7PG2 - chains B and J of the 8 polymer chains in the assembly; structure by electron microscopy, 6.70 A resolution (low resolution: residue-level contacts below are approximate; hydrogen-bond / salt-bridge calls are withheld).

[Chain B]
Protein: Isoform Short of Insulin receptor
Organism: Homo sapiens
Notes: EC 2.7.10.1
Reference sequence: P06213 (INSR_HUMAN), isoform P06213-2; residues -26 to 1343 here correspond to UniProt positions 1-1370 (UniProt number = residue number + 27)
Sequence (1382 residues; numbered -26 to 1355; the number before each row is that of its first residue; numbers below 1 keep their minus sign (Met-26 is residue -26)):
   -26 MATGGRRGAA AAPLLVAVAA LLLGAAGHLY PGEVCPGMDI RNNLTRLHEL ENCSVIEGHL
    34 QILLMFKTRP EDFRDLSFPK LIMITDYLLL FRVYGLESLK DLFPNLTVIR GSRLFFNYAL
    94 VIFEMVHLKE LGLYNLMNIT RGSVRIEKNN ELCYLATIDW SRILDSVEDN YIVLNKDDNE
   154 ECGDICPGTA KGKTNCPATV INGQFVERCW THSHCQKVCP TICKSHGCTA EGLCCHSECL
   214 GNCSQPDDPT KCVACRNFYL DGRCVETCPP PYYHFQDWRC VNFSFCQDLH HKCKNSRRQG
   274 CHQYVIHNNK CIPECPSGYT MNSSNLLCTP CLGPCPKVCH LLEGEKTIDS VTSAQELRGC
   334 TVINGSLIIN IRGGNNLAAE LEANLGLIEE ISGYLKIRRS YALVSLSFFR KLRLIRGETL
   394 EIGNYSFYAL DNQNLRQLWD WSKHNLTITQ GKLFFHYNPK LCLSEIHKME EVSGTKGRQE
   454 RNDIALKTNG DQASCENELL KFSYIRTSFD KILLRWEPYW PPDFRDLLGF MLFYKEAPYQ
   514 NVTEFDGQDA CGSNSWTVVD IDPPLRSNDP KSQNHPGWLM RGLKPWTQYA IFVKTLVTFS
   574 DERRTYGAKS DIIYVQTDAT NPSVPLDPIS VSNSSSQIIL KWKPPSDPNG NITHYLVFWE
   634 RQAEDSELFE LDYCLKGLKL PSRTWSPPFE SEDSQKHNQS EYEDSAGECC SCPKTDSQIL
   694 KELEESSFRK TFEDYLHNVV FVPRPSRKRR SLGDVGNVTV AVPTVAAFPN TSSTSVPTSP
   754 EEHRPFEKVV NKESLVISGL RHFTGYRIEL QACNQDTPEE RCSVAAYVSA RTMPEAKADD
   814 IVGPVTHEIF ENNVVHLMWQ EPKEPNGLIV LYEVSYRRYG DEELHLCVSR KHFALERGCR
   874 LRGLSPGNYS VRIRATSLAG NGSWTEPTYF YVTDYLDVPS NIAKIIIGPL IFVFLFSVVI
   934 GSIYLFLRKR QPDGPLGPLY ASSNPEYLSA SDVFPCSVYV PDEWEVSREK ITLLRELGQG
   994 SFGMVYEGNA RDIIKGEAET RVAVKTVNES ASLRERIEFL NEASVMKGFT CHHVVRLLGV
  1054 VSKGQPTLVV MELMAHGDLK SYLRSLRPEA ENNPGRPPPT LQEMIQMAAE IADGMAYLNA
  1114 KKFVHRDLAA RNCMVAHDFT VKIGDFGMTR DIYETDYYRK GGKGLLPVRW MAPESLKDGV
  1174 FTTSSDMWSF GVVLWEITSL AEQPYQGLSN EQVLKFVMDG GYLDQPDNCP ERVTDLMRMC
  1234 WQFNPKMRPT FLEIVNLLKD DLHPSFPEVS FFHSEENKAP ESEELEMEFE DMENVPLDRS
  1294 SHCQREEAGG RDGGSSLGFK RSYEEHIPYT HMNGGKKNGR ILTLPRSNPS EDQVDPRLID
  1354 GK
Disordered / not traced: -26 to 0, 163-167, 173-176, 268-273, 540-545, 648-674, 719-755, 908-1355
Cystine bridges: Cys8-Cys26, Cys126-Cys155, Cys159-Cys182, Cys169-Cys188, Cys192-Cys201, Cys196-Cys207, Cys208-Cys216, Cys212-Cys225, Cys228-Cys237, Cys241-Cys253, Cys259-Cys284, Cys266-Cys274, Cys288-Cys301, Cys304-Cys308, Cys312-Cys333, Cys435-Cys468, Cys647-Cys860, Cys682-Cys685, Cys786-Cys795
Differences from the reference sequence: expression tag (1344-1355)
Swiss-Prot annotation at these positions:
  - region: Glu706 to Phe714 (Insulin-binding), Tyr972 (Important for interaction with IRS1, SHC1 and STAT5B)
  - site: Phe39 (Insulin-binding)
  - modified residue: Ser373 (Phosphoserine), Tyr374 (Phosphotyrosine), Ser380 (Phosphoserine), Tyr972 (Phosphotyrosine)
  - glycosylation (N-linked (GlcNAc...) asparagine): Asn16, Asn25, Asn78, Asn111, Asn215, Asn255, Asn295, Asn337, Asn397, Asn418, Asn514, Asn606, Asn624, Asn671

[Chain J]
Protein: Insulin
Organism: Homo sapiens
Reference sequence: P01308 (INS_HUMAN); residues 1-30 here correspond to UniProt positions 25-54 (UniProt number = residue number + 24)
Sequence (30 residues; row label = number of the first residue in the row):
     1 FVNQHLCGSH LVEALYLVCG ERGFFYTPKT
Disordered / not traced: 1-3, 27-30

[How chain B and chain J interact]
Pairs across the interface - 21 pairs, chain B then chain J:
  Arg479(B) - Tyr16(J)
  Arg479(B) - Leu17(J)
  Arg479(B) - Gly20(J)
  Ser481(B) - Leu17(J)
  Phe482(B) - Glu13(J)
  Asp483(B) - Glu13(J)
  Lys484(B) - His10(J)
  Lys484(B) - Glu13(J)
  Lys484(B) - Leu17(J)
  Leu486(B) - Leu17(J)
  Leu552(B) - Ala14(J)
  Leu552(B) - Leu17(J)
  Leu552(B) - Val18(J)
  Arg554(B) - Gln4(J)
  Arg554(B) - Leu6(J)
  Arg554(B) - His10(J)
  Gly555(B) - His10(J)
  Tyr675(B) - His5(J)
  Glu676(B) - His5(J)
  Glu676(B) - Cys7(J)
  Asp677(B) - His5(J)
Other interface residues (no listed pair), chain B (13 interface residues in all): Arg488
Other interface residues (no listed pair), chain J (12 interface residues in all): Cys19

[In short]
Chain B and chain J form an interface of 13 and 12 residues respectively.
Chain B is Isoform Short of Insulin receptor and chain J is Insulin, both from Homo sapiens; the structure,
Low resolution Cryo-EM structure of full-length insulin receptor bound to 3 insulin, conf 1, was determined by
electron microscopy, deposited together with 7PG0, 7PG3 and 7PG4.
